Entry 8J6K (X-ray diffraction, 3.12 A resolution); this record covers chains A and C of the 4 polymer chains in the assembly.

# Chain A
Name: Caspase-4 subunit p20
From: Homo sapiens
UniProt: P49662 (CASP4_HUMAN); numbering as in UniProt (aligned over 102-270)
Sequence (169 residues; row label = number of the first residue in the row):
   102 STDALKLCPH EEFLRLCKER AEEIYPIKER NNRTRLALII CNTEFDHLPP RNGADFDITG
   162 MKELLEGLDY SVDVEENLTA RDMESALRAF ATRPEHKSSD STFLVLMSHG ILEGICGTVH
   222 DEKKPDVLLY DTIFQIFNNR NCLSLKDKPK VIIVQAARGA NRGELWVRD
Not modelled in the structure: 102-103, 270
Construct notes: engineered mutation Ala258 (Cys in P49662)
UniProt features mapped onto this chain:
  - active site: His210
  - mutagenesis: Arg152 (R152A: Abolished ability to cleave IL18), Ile212 (I212D: Abolished ability to cleave IL18; when associated with D-261), Ala261 (A261D: Abolished ability to cleave IL18; when associated with D-212), Trp267 (W267L/N: Abolished interaction with Gasdermin-D (GSDMD) and ability to mediate its cleavage. Abolished binding to IL18 and ability to mediate its cleavage), Arg269 (R269D: Abolished binding to IL18 and ability to mediate its cleavage), Asp270 (D270A: Abolished autoprocessing and ability to form a heterotetramer composed of Caspase-4 subunit p10 and Caspase-4 subunit p20, preventing ability to cleave GSDMD and induce pyroptosis)

# Chain C
Name: Arginine ADP-riboxanase OspC3
From: Shigella flexneri
Notes: EC 4.3.99.-; fragment: ARD domain
UniProt: A0A0H2US87 (OSPC3_SHIFL); residues 332-484 here = UniProt positions 332-484
Sequence (161 residues; row label = number of the first residue in the row):
   324 GPLGSGRPML STDNFKKIKL RDISLEDAIK ASNYEEINNK VTDKKMAHQA LAYSLGNKKA
   384 DIALYLLSKF NFTKQDVAEM EKMKNNRYCN LYDVEYLLSK DGANYKVLEY FINNGLVDVN
   444 KKFQKVNSGD TMLDNAMKSK DSKMIDFLLK NGAILGKRFE I
Not modelled in the structure: 324-345, 482-484
Construct notes: expression tag (324-331)
UniProt features mapped onto this chain:
  - mutagenesis: Leu333 to Asn337 (Abolished interaction with host CASP4/CASP11 and ability to prevent host pyroptosis; when associated with 456-A--A-459 and A-471), Glu349 (E349A: Strongly reduced interaction with host CASP4/CASP11 and subsequent ADP-riboxanation of CASP4/CASP11; when associated with A-410), Arg410 (R410A: Strongly reduced interaction with host CASP4/CASP11 and subsequent ADP-riboxanation of CASP4/CASP11; when associated with A-349), Leu414 (L414D: Strongly reduced interaction with host CASP4/CASP11; when associated with D-449. Abolished ADP-riboxanation of CASP4/CASP11; when associated with D-449), Val449 (V449D: Strongly reduced interaction with host CASP4/CASP11; when associated with D-414. Abolished ADP-riboxanation of CASP4/CASP11; when associated with D-414), Asn450 (N450D: Strongly reduced interaction with host CASP4/CASP11 and subsequent ADP-riboxanation of CASP4/CASP11; when associated with A-461), Leu456 to Ala459 (In delta-Ank; impaired interaction with host CASP4/CASP11; when associated with A-471. Abolished interaction with host CASP4/CASP11 and ability to prevent host pyroptosis ...), Lys461 (K461A: Strongly reduced interaction with host CASP4/CASP11; when associated with D-450 and subsequent ADP-riboxanation of CASP4/CASP11), Leu471 (L471A: In delta-Ank; impaired interaction with host CASP4/CASP11; when associated with 456-A--A-459. Abolished interaction with host CASP4/CASP11 and ability to prevent host pyroptosis ...)

# How chain A and chain C interact
Pairs across the interface (23; chain A residue first):
  Thr144(A) - Lys423(C)
  Glu145(A) - Lys381(C)  salt bridge
  Glu145(A) - Lys423(C)
  Asp147(A) - Lys463(C)  salt bridge
  Asp156(A) - Arg410(C)  salt bridge
  Asp156(A) - Leu414(C)
  Phe157(A) - Arg410(C)
  Ile159(A) - Leu414(C)  hydrophobic
  Thr160(A) - Leu414(C)
  Lys163(A) - Leu414(C)
  Val175(A) - Val449(C)
  Val175(A) - Asn450(C)  hydrogen bond (backbone-backbone)
  Glu176(A) - Asn450(C)
  Glu176(A) - Arg481(C)  salt bridge
  Glu177(A) - Tyr415(C)  hydrogen bond
  Glu177(A) - Tyr419(C)  hydrogen bond
  Glu177(A) - Lys423(C)  salt bridge
  Glu177(A) - Val449(C)
  Glu177(A) - Asn450(C)  hydrogen bond (backbone-side chain)
  Glu177(A) - Lys461(C)  hydrogen bond (backbone-side chain)
  Asn178(A) - Lys423(C)  hydrogen bond
  Asn178(A) - Lys461(C)  hydrogen bond (backbone-side chain)
  Leu179(A) - Lys461(C)
Other interface residues (no listed pair), chain C (15 interface residues in all): Tyr411, Asn413, Lys448, Ser451

# Summary
13 residues of chain A face 15 of chain C across their interface, with 7 hydrogen bonds and 5 salt bridges.
Polar pairs include Glu145(A)-Lys381(C), Asp147(A)-Lys463(C) and Asp156(A)-Arg410(C).
Chain A is Caspase-4 subunit p20 (Homo sapiens) and chain C is Arginine ADP-riboxanase OspC3 (Shigella
flexneri); the structure, Crystal structure of pro-interleukin-18 and caspase-4 complex, was determined by
X-ray diffraction.
